2NVQ - chains A and F of the 13 polymer chains in the assembly; structure by X-ray diffraction, 2.90 A resolution.

[Chain A]
Protein: DNA-directed RNA polymerase II largest subunit
From: Saccharomyces cerevisiae
Notes: EC 2.7.7.6
UniProt: P04050 (RPB1_YEAST); residues 1-1733 here = UniProt positions 1-1733
Chain sequence (1733 residues; row label = number of the first residue in the row):
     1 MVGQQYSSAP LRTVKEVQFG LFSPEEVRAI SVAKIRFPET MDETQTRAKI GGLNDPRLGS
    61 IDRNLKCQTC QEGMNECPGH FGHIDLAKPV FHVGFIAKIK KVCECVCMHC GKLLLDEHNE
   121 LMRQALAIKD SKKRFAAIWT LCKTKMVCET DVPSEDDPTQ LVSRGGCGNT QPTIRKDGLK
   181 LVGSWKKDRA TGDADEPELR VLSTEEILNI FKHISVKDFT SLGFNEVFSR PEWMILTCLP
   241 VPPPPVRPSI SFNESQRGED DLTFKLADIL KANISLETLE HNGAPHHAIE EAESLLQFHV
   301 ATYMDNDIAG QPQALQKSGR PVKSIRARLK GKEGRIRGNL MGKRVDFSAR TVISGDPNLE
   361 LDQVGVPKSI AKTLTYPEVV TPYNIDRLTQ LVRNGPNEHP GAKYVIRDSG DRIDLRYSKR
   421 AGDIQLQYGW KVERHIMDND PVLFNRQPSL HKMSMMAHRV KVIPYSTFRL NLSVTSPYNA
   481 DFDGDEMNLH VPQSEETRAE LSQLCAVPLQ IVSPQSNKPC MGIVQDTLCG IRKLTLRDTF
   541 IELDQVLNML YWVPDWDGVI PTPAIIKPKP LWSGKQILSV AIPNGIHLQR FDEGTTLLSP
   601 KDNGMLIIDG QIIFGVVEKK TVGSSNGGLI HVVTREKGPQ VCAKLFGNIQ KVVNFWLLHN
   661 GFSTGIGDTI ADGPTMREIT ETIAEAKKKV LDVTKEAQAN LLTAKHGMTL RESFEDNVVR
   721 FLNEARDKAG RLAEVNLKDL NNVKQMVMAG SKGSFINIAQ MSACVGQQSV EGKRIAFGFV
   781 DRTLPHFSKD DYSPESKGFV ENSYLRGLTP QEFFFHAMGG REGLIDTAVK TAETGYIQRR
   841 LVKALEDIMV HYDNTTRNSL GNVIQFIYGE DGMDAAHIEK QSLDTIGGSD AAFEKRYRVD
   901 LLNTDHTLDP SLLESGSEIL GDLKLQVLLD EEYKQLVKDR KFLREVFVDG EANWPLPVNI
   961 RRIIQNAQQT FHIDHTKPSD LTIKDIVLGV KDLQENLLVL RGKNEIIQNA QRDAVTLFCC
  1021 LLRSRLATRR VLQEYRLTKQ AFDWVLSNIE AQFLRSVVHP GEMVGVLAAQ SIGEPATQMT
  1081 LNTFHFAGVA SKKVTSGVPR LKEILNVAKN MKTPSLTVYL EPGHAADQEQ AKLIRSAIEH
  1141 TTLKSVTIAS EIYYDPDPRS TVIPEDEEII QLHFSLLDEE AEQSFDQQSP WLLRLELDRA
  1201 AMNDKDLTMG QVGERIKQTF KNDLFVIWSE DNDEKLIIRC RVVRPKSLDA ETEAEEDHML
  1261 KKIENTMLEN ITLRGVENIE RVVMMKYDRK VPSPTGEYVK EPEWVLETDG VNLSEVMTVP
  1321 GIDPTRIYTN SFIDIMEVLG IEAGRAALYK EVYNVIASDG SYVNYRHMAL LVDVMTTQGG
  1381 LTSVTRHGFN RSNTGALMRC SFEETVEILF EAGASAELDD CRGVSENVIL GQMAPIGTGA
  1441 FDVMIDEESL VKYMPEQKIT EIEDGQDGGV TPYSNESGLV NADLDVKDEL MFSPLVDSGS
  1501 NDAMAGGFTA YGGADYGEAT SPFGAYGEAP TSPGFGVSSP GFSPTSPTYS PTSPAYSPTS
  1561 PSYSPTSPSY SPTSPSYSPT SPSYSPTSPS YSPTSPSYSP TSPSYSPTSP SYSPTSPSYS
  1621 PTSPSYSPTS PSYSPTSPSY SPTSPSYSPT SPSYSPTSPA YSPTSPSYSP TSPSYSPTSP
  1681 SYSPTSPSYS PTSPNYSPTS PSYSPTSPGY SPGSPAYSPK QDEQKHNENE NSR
Not modelled in the structure: 1-2, 155-160, 187-198, 1177-1186, 1244-1253, 1446-1733
Bound ions: Zn2+ site 1: Cys67, Cys70, Cys77, His80; Zn2+ site 2: Cys107, Cys110, Cys148, Cys167; Mg2+: Asp483, Asp485
Small-molecule neighbours: deoxyuridine-5'-triphosphate (DUT): Arg446, Asp481, Asp483, Asp485, Lys752
Swiss-Prot annotation at these positions:
  - region: Pro248 to Asp260 (Lid loop), Asn306 to Lys323 (Rudder loop), Pro810 to Glu822 (Bridging helix)
  - binding site (Zn(2+)): Cys67, Cys70, Cys77, His80, Cys107, Cys110, Cys148, Cys167
  - binding site (Mg(2+)): Asp481, Asp483, Asp485
  - modified residue: Thr1471 (Phosphothreonine)
  - cross-link (Glycyl lysine isopeptide (Lys-Gly)): Lys695 (interchain with G-Cter in ubiquitin), Lys1246 (interchain with G-Cter in ubiquitin), Lys1350 (interchain with G-Cter in ubiquitin)
  - natural variant: Ser1653 to Pro1659 (deletion: In strain: A364A)
  - mutagenesis: Lys1246 (K1246R: Impairs ubiquitination during transcription stress)
From the paper describing this entry:
  - catalytic residues: His1085 (proposed by the authors, not directly observed)
  - mutagenesis - R446A: abolished growth

[Chain F]
Protein: DNA-directed RNA polymerases I, II, and III 23 kDa polypeptide
From: Saccharomyces cerevisiae
Notes: EC 2.7.7.6
UniProt: P20435 (RPB6_YEAST); numbering as in UniProt (aligned over 1-155)
Chain sequence (155 residues; each row starts with the number of its first residue):
     1 MSDYEEAFND GNENFEDFDV EHFSDEETYE EKPQFKDGET TDANGKTIVT GGNGPEDFQQ
    61 HEQIRRKTLK EKAIPKDQRA TTPYMTKYER ARILGTRALQ ISMNAPVFVD LEGETDPLRI
   121 AMKELAEKKI PLVIRRYLPD GSFEDWSVEE LIVDL
Not modelled in the structure: 1-70
Swiss-Prot annotation at these positions:
  - region: Leu111 to Leu132 (Leucine-zipper)
  - modified residue: Ser24 (Phosphoserine)

[Chain A / chain F interface]
Pairs across the interface (61):
  Val379(A) - Ser102(F)
  Val380(A) - Asn104(F)  hydrogen bond (backbone-side chain)
  Thr381(A) - Ser102(F)  hydrogen bond (side chain-backbone)
  Thr381(A) - Asn104(F)
  Pro382(A) - Asn104(F)
  Tyr383(A) - Val107(F)
  Tyr383(A) - Leu111(F)
  Tyr383(A) - Thr115(F)
  Gly429(A) - Asn104(F)
  Glu495(A) - Ala98(F)
  Glu495(A) - Leu99(F)
  Glu495(A) - Ser102(F)
  Glu495(A) - Pro117(F)
  Glu496(A) - Gly95(F)
  Glu496(A) - Leu99(F)
  Ala499(A) - Gly95(F)
  Ala499(A) - Leu118(F)  hydrophobic
  Gln503(A) - Arg90(F)
  Gln503(A) - Ala91(F)
  Leu504(A) - Lys87(F)
  His851(A) - Pro139(F)
  Tyr852(A) - Thr81(F)
  Tyr852(A) - Thr86(F)
  Tyr852(A) - Glu89(F)  hydrogen bond
  Tyr852(A) - Arg136(F)
  Tyr852(A) - Tyr137(F)
  Tyr852(A) - Leu138(F)
  Asp853(A) - Pro139(F)
  Arg857(A) - Pro139(F)
  Arg1001(A) - Ala80(F)
  Arg1001(A) - Thr82(F)
  Arg1001(A) - Pro83(F)
  Leu1054(A) - Tyr84(F)
  Arg1055(A) - Asp154(F)  salt bridge
  Arg1055(A) - Leu155(F)
  His1059(A) - Thr86(F)
  His1059(A) - Lys87(F)  hydrogen bond (side chain-backbone)
  Pro1060(A) - Thr86(F)
  Pro1060(A) - Tyr88(F)
  Gly1061(A) - Tyr88(F)
  Glu1062(A) - Lys87(F)  salt bridge
  Glu1062(A) - Tyr88(F)  hydrogen bond
  Gly1437(A) - Tyr88(F)
  Thr1438(A) - Tyr88(F)
  Thr1438(A) - Arg92(F)  hydrogen bond (backbone-side chain)
  Gly1439(A) - Arg92(F)
  Phe1441(A) - Tyr88(F)
  Phe1441(A) - Glu89(F)
  Phe1441(A) - Arg92(F)  hydrogen bond (backbone-side chain)
  Phe1441(A) - Arg135(F)
  Asp1442(A) - Val133(F)
  Asp1442(A) - Ile134(F)
  Asp1442(A) - Arg135(F)  hydrogen bond (backbone-backbone)
  Asp1442(A) - Tyr137(F)  hydrogen bond
  Val1443(A) - Arg92(F)
  Val1443(A) - Leu132(F)  hydrophobic
  Val1443(A) - Val133(F)
  Met1444(A) - Leu132(F)
  Met1444(A) - Val133(F)  hydrogen bond (backbone-backbone)
  Met1444(A) - Arg135(F)
  Ile1445(A) - Pro131(F)
Interface residues without a listed pair, chain A (39 interface residues in all): Tyr428, Lys431, Ser494, Ser502, Thr855, Gly1002, Ala1051, Met1433, Ala1440
Interface residues without a listed pair, chain F (40 interface residues in all): Met85, Ile93, Leu94, Thr96, Ile101, Met103, Ile120

[Summary]
39 residues of chain A and 40 residues of chain F are in contact, with 10 hydrogen bonds and 2 salt bridges.
Among the polar pairs are Arg1055(A)-Asp154(F), Glu1062(A)-Lys87(F) and Val380(A)-Asn104(F). Ligands of chain
A: deoxyuridine-5'-triphosphate. The paper reports the catalytic residue His1085(A); R446A of chain A
abolishes growth.
Here chain A is DNA-directed RNA polymerase II largest subunit and chain F is DNA-directed RNA polymerases I,
II, and III 23 kDa polypeptide, both from Saccharomyces cerevisiae. Entry 2NVQ (RNA Polymerase II Elongation
Complex in 150 mM Mg+2 with 2'dUTP) was determined by X-ray diffraction (same publication as 2E2H, 2E2I, 2E2J,
2NVT, 2NVX, 2NVY, 2NVZ and 2YU9).
